3KTI - chains D and L of the 14 polymer chains in the assembly; structure by X-ray diffraction, 2.00 A resolution.

== Chain D ==
Molecule: ATP-dependent Clp protease proteolytic subunit
Source organism: Bacillus subtilis
Notes: EC 3.4.21.92
Reference sequence: P80244 (CLPP_BACSU); residues 1-196 here correspond to UniProt positions 2-197 (UniProt number = residue number + 1)
Chain sequence (199 residues; each row starts with the number of its first residue):
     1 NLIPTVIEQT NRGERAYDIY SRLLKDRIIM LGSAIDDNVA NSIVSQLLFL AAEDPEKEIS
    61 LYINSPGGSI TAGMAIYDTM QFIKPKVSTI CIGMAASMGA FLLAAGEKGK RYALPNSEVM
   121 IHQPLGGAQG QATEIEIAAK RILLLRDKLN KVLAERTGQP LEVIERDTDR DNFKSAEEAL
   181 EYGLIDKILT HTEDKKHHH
Disordered / not traced: 1-17, 192-199
Differences from the reference sequence: expression tag (197-199)
Small-molecule neighbours:
  - N-cyclohexyltaurine (NHE; 2-[N-cyclohexylamino]ethane sulfonic acid), molecule 1: Pro66, Met94, Ala96, Met120, Phe173
  - N-cyclohexyltaurine (NHE), molecule 2: Ser69, Ile70, Thr71, Arg141, Leu145
UniProt features mapped onto this chain:
  - active site: Ser97 (Nucleophile), His122
Reported in the primary citation:
  - catalytic residues: Ser97, His122, Asp171
  - binding site for Acyldepsipeptide 1: Arg22, Ile28, Tyr62, Ile90, Ile92, Tyr112, Leu114, Leu189
  - binding site for Acyldepsipeptide 1: Leu48, Phe49, Ala52, Phe82
  - mutagenesis - Y62A: decreased catalytic activity on ADEPs
  - mutagenesis - Y62W: abolished catalytic activity on ADEP
  - mutagenesis - F82A: abolished catalytic activity on ADEPs
  - mutagenesis - F49S: increased catalytic activity on ADEP
  - mutagenesis - I19C/S45C: increased catalytic activity

== Chain L ==
Molecule: Acyldepsipeptide 1
Source organism: Streptococcus hawaiiensis
Chain sequence (7 residues; each row starts with the number of its first residue):
     1 XFSPAAP
Glycans and other covalent adducts: covalent link Ser3-Pro7
Modified / non-standard residues: OTT ((2E,4E,6E)-octa-2,4,6-trienoic acid) at position 1; Ala5 (n-methyl-l-alanine; MAA); Pro7 ((4r)-4-methyl-l-proline; MP8)

== Interface between chain D and chain L ==
Pairs across the interface (23; chain D residue first):
  Arg22(D) - OTT_1(L)
  Leu23(D) - OTT_1(L)
  Asp26(D) - OTT_1(L)
  Asp26(D) - Pro7(L)
  Ile28(D) - OTT_1(L)
  Ile28(D) - Pro7(L)
  Glu58(D) - Ala5(L)
  Glu58(D) - Ala6(L)
  Ser60(D) - Ala6(L)  hydrogen bond (side chain-backbone)
  Ser60(D) - Pro7(L)
  Tyr62(D) - OTT_1(L)
  Tyr62(D) - Phe2(L)  hydrogen bond (side chain-backbone)
  Tyr62(D) - Ala6(L)  hydrogen bond (side chain-backbone)
  Tyr62(D) - Pro7(L)
  Ile90(D) - Phe2(L)  hydrophobic
  Ile90(D) - Ala6(L)
  Ile92(D) - Phe2(L)  hydrophobic
  Tyr112(D) - Ala5(L)
  Tyr112(D) - Ala6(L)  hydrophobic
  Leu114(D) - Phe2(L)  hydrophobic
  Leu189(D) - Phe2(L)  hydrophobic
  Leu189(D) - Pro4(L)
  Leu189(D) - Ala5(L)
Other interface residues (no listed pair), chain D (13 interface residues in all): Ser88

== In short ==
13 residues of chain D face 6 of chain L across their interface; the contacts include 3 hydrogen bonds. Among
the polar pairs are Ser60(D)-Ala6(L), Tyr62(D)-Phe2(L) and Tyr62(D)-Ala6(L). Ligands of chain D:
N-cyclohexyltaurine. From the paper: catalytic residues Ser97(D), His122(D) and Asp171(D); Y62A of chain D
reduces catalytic activity on ADEPs; 5 substitutions were tested in all.
Chain D is ATP-dependent Clp protease proteolytic subunit (Bacillus subtilis) and chain L is Acyldepsipeptide
1 (Streptococcus hawaiiensis); the structure, Structure of ClpP in complex with ADEP1, was determined by X-ray
diffraction (same publication as 3KTG, 3KTH, 3KTJ and 3KTK).
